PDB entry 3TTU | X-ray diffraction, 1.89 A resolution | chains C and D of the 4 polymer chains in the assembly

# Chain C (and D)
Molecule: Catalase HPII
From: Escherichia coli
Notes: EC 1.11.1.6; chain D of this document is another copy of the same molecule, construct and numbering; everything in this record applies to it too
UniProt: P21179 (CATE_ECOLI); residues 1-753 here = UniProt positions 1-753
Chain sequence (753 residues; each row starts with the number of its first residue):
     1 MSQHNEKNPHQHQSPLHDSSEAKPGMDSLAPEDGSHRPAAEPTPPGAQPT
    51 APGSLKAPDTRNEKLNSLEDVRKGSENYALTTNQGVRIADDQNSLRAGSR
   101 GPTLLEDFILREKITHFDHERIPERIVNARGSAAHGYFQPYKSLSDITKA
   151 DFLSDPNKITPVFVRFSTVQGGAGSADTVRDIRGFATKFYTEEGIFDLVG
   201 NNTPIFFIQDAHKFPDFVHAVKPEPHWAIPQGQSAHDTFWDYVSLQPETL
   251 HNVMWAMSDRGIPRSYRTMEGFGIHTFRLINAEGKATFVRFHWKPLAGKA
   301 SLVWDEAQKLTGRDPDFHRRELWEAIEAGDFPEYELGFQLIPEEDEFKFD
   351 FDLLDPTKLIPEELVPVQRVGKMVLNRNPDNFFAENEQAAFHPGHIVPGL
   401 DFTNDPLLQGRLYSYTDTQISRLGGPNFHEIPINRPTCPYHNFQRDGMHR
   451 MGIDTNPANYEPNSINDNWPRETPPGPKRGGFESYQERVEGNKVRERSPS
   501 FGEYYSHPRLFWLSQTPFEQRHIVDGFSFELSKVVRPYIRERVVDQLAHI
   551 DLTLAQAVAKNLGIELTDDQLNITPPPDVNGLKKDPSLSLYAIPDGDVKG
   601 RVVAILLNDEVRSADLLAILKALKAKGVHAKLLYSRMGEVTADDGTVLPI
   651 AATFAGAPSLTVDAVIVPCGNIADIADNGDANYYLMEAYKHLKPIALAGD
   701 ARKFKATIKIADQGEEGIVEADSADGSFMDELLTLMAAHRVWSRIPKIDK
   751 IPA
Not modelled in the structure: 1-27
Construct notes: engineered mutation Asn128 (His in P21179), Tyr413 (Phe in P21179)
Bound ions: heme Fe near Tyr415 (its only coordinating residue here)
Residues lining bound ligands: heme (HEM): Arg125, Ile126, Val127, Asn128, Arg165, Ser167, Gly184, Phe185, Ala186, Val199, Gly200, Asn201, Phe206, Ala211, Phe214, Ile274, His275, Ala389, Ala390, Phe391, Leu407, Gly410, Arg411, Ser414, Tyr415, Thr418, Gln419, Arg422
From the paper describing this entry:
  - mutagenesis - H128N/F413Y: abolished catalytic activity
  - contacts within the chain: Arg111-Thr115
  - mutagenesis - F413Y: unchanged catalytic activity
  - mutagenesis - T115A: increased catalytic activity
  - mutagenesis - R111A, R111K, F413Y: unchanged expression

# Interface between chain C and chain D
Contacting residue pairs (90; chain C residue first):
  Pro102(C) with Leu104(D), hydrophobic
  Thr103(C) with Leu104(D); Leu105(D), hydrogen bond (backbone-backbone)
  Leu104(C) with Pro102(D), hydrophobic; Thr103(D); Leu104(D), hydrophobic
  Leu105(C) with Thr103(D), hydrogen bond (backbone-backbone); Leu105(D), hydrophobic
  Lys213(C) with Glu461(D), salt bridge; Pro462(D)
  Asp216(C) with Tyr460(D); Glu461(D), hydrogen bond (side chain-backbone)
  His219(C) with Phe443(D), hydrogen bond (side chain-backbone); Asn459(D), hydrogen bond (side chain-backbone)
  Ala220(C) with Tyr460(D), hydrophobic
  Pro225(C) with Pro457(D); Asn459(D)
  Thr238(C) with Tyr460(D); Ile465(D)
  Asp241(C) with Tyr460(D), hydrogen bond; Asn463(D); Ser464(D), hydrogen bond; Ile465(D)
  Tyr242(C) with Tyr460(D), hydrophobic; Glu461(D)
  Leu245(C) with Pro462(D); Asn463(D); Ser464(D)
  Gln246(C) with Pro462(D)
  Asn404(C) with Lys493(D), hydrogen bond
  Tyr413(C) with Tyr413(D), hydrophobic
  Phe443(C) with His219(D), hydrogen bond (backbone-side chain)
  Pro457(C) with Pro225(D)
  Asn459(C) with His219(D), hydrogen bond (backbone-side chain); Pro225(D)
  Tyr460(C) with Asp216(D); Ala220(D), hydrophobic; Thr238(D); Asp241(D), hydrogen bond; Tyr242(D), hydrophobic
  Glu461(C) with Lys213(D), salt bridge; Asp216(D), hydrogen bond (backbone-side chain); Tyr242(D)
  Pro462(C) with Lys213(D); Tyr242(D); Leu245(D); Gln246(D)
  Asn463(C) with Asp241(D); Leu245(D)
  Ser464(C) with Asp241(D), hydrogen bond; Leu245(D); Tyr538(D), hydrogen bond; Arg542(D)
  Ile465(C) with Thr238(D); Asp241(D); Arg536(D); Tyr538(D)
  Ser484(C) with Arg495(D), hydrogen bond
  Tyr485(C) with Lys493(D)
  Gln486(C) with Asn492(D); Lys493(D); Val494(D)
  Glu487(C) with Gly491(D); Asn492(D); Lys493(D), salt bridge
  Arg488(C) with Glu490(D), salt bridge; Gly491(D); Asn492(D), hydrogen bond
  Val489(C) with Val489(D); Glu490(D); Gly491(D), hydrogen bond (backbone-backbone); Lys493(D)
  Glu490(C) with Arg488(D), salt bridge; Val489(D)
  Gly491(C) with Arg488(D); Val489(D), hydrogen bond (backbone-backbone)
  Asn492(C) with Gln486(D); Glu487(D); Arg488(D)
  Lys493(C) with Asn404(D), hydrogen bond; Tyr485(D); Gln486(D); Glu487(D), salt bridge; Val489(D)
  Val494(C) with Gln486(D)
  Arg495(C) with Ser484(D), hydrogen bond
  Arg536(C) with Ile465(D)
  Tyr538(C) with Ser464(D), hydrogen bond; Ile465(D)
  Arg542(C) with Ser464(D)
Other interface residues (no listed pair), chain C (47 interface residues in all): Glu106, Leu110, Arg111, Gln444, Arg445, Phe482, Ile539
Other interface residues (no listed pair), chain D (49 interface residues in all): Glu106, Leu110, Arg111, Gln409, Thr416, Arg445, Asn456, Phe482, Ile539

# Summary
Chain C and chain D form an interface of 47 and 49 residues respectively; the contacts include 21 hydrogen
bonds and 6 salt bridges. Polar contacts include Lys213(C)-Glu461(D), Glu487(C)-Lys493(D) and
Arg488(C)-Glu490(D). From the paper: H128N/F413Y of chain C abolish catalytic activity; contacts within the
chain involving Thr115(C) and Arg111(C); 5 substitutions were tested in all.
Both chains are Catalase HPII (Escherichia coli). Entry 3TTU (Structure of F413Y/H128N double variant of E.
coli KatE) was determined by X-ray diffraction together with 3TTT, 3TTV, 3TTW and 3TTX from the same study.
